Entry 8EUQ (X-ray diffraction, 3.09 A resolution); this record covers chains D and C of the 4 polymer chains in the assembly.

# Chain D
Molecule: c44H10 Fab light chain
Organism: Homo sapiens
Notes: antibody fragment or engineered binder
Sequence (214 residues; numbered 1 to 214; the number before each row is that of its first residue):
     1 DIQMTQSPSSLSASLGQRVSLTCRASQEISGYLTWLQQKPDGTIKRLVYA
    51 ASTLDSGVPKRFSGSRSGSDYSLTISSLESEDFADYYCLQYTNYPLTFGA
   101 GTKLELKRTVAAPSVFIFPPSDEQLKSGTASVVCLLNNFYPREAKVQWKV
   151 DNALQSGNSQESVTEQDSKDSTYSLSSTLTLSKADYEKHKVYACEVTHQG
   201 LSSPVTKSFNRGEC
Not modelled in the structure: 213-214
Disulfide bonds: Cys23-Cys88, Cys134-Cys194

# Chain C
Molecule: c44H10 Fab heavy chain
Organism: Homo sapiens
Notes: antibody fragment or engineered binder
Sequence (223 residues; row label = number of the first residue in the row; a row labelled like 82A-82C holds insertion residues (82A, then the next letters in order)):
     1 QVQLKESGPGLVAPSQSLSITCTVSGFSLTSYGVHWVRQPPGKGLEWLGV
    51 IWAGGSINYNSALMSRLSISKDNFKSQVFLKM
82A-82C SSL
    83 QTDDTAMYYCARAYGDYV
100A-100D HYAM
   101 DYWGQGTSVTASSASTKGPSVFPLAPSSKSTSGGTAALGCLVKDYFPEPV
   151 TVSWNSGALTSGVHTFPAVLQSSGLYSLSSVVTVPSSSLGTQTYICNVNH
   201 KPSNTKVDKKVEPKSC
Not modelled in the structure: 216
Disulfide bonds: Cys22-Cys92, Cys140-Cys196

# Chain D / chain C interface
Pairs across the interface (61):
  Tyr32(D) with His100A(C), hydrogen bond
  Thr34(D) with Ala100C(C)
  Leu36(D) with Trp103(C), hydrophobic
  Gln38(D) with Gln39(C), hydrogen bond; Tyr91(C), hydrogen bond
  Gly42(D) with Tyr91(C), hydrogen bond (backbone-side chain)
  Ile44(D) with Tyr91(C); Trp103(C)
  Arg46(D) with Ala100C(C); Met100D(C), hydrogen bond (side chain-backbone); Asp101(C)
  Tyr49(D) with Ala100C(C), hydrophobic
  Tyr87(D) with Gln39(C), hydrogen bond; Lys43(C); Leu45(C), hydrophobic
  Leu89(D) with Met100D(C), hydrophobic
  Tyr91(D) with Val100(C); His100A(C); Ala100C(C)
  Thr92(D) with Val100(C); His100A(C), hydrogen bond (backbone-side chain)
  Tyr94(D) with Trp47(C), hydrophobic; Val50(C), hydrophobic; Trp52(C), hydrogen bond; Asn58(C), hydrogen bond; Val100(C)
  Pro95(D) with Trp47(C), hydrophobic; Asn60(C)
  Leu96(D) with His35(C); Trp47(C); Met100D(C), hydrophobic
  Phe98(D) with Val37(C), hydrophobic; Leu45(C), hydrophobic; Trp103(C), hydrophobic
  Phe116(D) with Ala137(C), hydrophobic
  Phe118(D) with Leu124(C), hydrophobic; Ala125(C); Ala137(C)
  Pro119(D) with Ser127(C)
  Ser121(D) with Phe122(C); Pro123(C)
  Glu123(D) with Phe122(C)
  Gln124(D) with Phe122(C); Lys143(C)
  Ser131(D) with Lys143(C)
  Leu135(D) with Phe166(C), hydrophobic; Val181(C), hydrophobic
  Asn137(D) with His164(C), hydrogen bond; Thr183(C), hydrogen bond
  Asn138(D) with His164(C)
  Gln160(D) with Val169(C)
  Glu161(D) with Val169(C)
  Ser162(D) with Phe166(C); Pro167(C), hydrogen bond (side chain-backbone)
  Val163(D) with Pro167(C)
  Thr164(D) with Phe166(C)
  Ser174(D) with His164(C), hydrogen bond; Phe166(C)
  Leu175(D) with Phe166(C)
  Ser176(D) with Phe166(C); Ser179(C), hydrogen bond
Interface residues without a listed pair, chain D (38 interface residues in all): Ser127, Thr129, Val133, Asp167
Interface residues without a listed pair, chain C (40 interface residues in all): Gly44, Glu46, Tyr99, Tyr100B, Thr131, Thr135, Leu138, Gly139, Leu141

# Overview
The interface between chain D and chain C involves 38 residues on one side and 40 on the other, with 14
hydrogen bonds. Polar pairs include Tyr32(D)-His100A(C), Gln38(D)-Gln39(C) and Gln38(D)-Tyr91(C).
Here chain D is c44H10 Fab light chain and chain C is c44H10 Fab heavy chain, both from Homo sapiens. Entry
8EUQ (Crystal structure of HLA-DRA*01:01/HLA-DRB1*04:01 in complex with c44H10 Fab) was determined by X-ray
diffraction.
